PDB entry 7QL6 | electron microscopy, 3.23 A resolution | chains C and D of the 5 polymer chains in the assembly

Chain C:
Protein: Acetylcholine receptor subunit delta
From: Tetronarce californica
Reference sequence: P02718 (ACHD_TETCF); residues 1-501 here correspond to UniProt positions 22-522 (UniProt number = residue number + 21)
Sequence (501 residues; row label = number of the first residue in the row):
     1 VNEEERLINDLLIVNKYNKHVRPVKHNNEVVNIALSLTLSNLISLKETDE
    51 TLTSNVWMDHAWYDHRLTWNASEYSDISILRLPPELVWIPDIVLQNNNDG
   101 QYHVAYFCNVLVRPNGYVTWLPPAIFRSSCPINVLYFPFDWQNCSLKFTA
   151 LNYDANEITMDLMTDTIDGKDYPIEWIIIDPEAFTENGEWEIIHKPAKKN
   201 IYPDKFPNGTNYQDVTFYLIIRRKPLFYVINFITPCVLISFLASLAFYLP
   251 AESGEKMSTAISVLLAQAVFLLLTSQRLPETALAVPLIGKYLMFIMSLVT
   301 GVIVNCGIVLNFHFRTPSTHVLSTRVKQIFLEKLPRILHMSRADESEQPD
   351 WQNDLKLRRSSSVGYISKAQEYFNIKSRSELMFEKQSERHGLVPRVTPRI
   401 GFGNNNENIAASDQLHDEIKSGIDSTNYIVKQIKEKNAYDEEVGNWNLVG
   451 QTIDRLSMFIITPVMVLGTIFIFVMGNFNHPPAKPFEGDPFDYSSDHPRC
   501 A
Not modelled in the structure: 342-414, 501
Cystine bridges: Cys130-Cys144
Covalent attachments: N-acetylglucosamine (NAG) linked to Asn70, Asn143, Asn208
Small-molecule neighbours: carbamyl-choline (CCE; 2-[(aminocarbonyl)oxy]-N,N,N-trimethylethanaminium): Trp57, Leu111, Leu121
Curated features (UniProtKB/Swiss-Prot):
  - modified residue: Tyr372 (Phosphotyrosine)
  - glycosylation (N-linked (GlcNAc...) asparagine): Asn70, Asn143, Asn208
From the paper describing this entry:
  - post-translational modification sites: Asn70, Asn143, Asn208

Chain D:
Protein: Acetylcholine receptor subunit alpha
From: Tetronarce californica
Reference sequence: P02710 (ACHA_TETCF); residues 1-437 here correspond to UniProt positions 25-461 (UniProt number = residue number + 24)
Sequence (437 residues; numbered 1 to 437; the number before each row is that of its first residue):
     1 SEHETRLVANLLENYNKVIRPVEHHTHFVDITVGLQLIQLISVDEVNQIV
    51 ETNVRLRQQWIDVRLRWNPADYGGIKKIRLPSDDVWLPDLVLYNNADGDF
   101 AIVHMTKLLLDYTGKIMWTPPAIFKSYCEIIVTHFPFDQQNCTMKLGIWT
   151 YDGTKVSISPESDRPDLSTFMESGEWVMKDYRGWKHWVYYTCCPDTPYLD
   201 ITYHFIMQRIPLYFVVNVIIPCLLFSFLTGLVFYLPTDSGEKMTLSISVL
   251 LSLTVFLLVIVELIPSTSSAVPLIGKYMLFTMIFVISSIIITVVVINTHH
   301 RSPSTHTMPQWVRKIFIDTIPNVMFFSTMKRASKEKQENKIFADDIDISD
   351 ISGKQVTGEVIFQTPLIKNPDVKSAIEGVKYIAEHMKSDEESSNAAEEWK
   401 YVAMVIDHILLCVFMLICIIGTVSVFAGRLIELSQEG
Not modelled in the structure: 323-375, 422-437
Cystine bridges: Cys128-Cys142, Cys192-Cys193
Covalent attachments: glycan linked to Asn141
Small-molecule neighbours: carbamyl-choline (CCE; 2-[(aminocarbonyl)oxy]-N,N,N-trimethylethanaminium): Tyr93, Trp149, Thr150, Tyr190, Cys192, Cys193, Tyr198
Curated features (UniProtKB/Swiss-Prot):
  - glycosylation: Asn141 (N-linked (GlcNAc...) asparagine)
From the paper describing this entry:
  - binding site for carbamyl-choline: Tyr93
  - post-translational modification sites: Asn141
  - specificity-determining residues: Pro197 (proposed by the authors, not directly observed)

Interface between chain C and chain D:
Contacting residue pairs (105):
  Val1(C) - Glu23(D)
  Asn2(C) - Ile19(D)
  Asn2(C) - Arg20(D)
  Asn2(C) - Val22(D)
  Asn2(C) - Glu23(D)  hydrogen bond (backbone-backbone)
  Asn2(C) - His25(D)
  Glu4(C) - Ile19(D)
  Glu4(C) - Arg20(D)  salt bridge
  Glu4(C) - His25(D)
  Glu5(C) - Ile19(D)
  Ile8(C) - Val18(D)  hydrophobic
  Ile8(C) - Ile19(D)  hydrophobic
  Asn41(C) - Tyr127(D)
  Ile43(C) - Ala96(D)
  Asn55(C) - Tyr93(D)  hydrogen bond (side chain-backbone)
  Asn55(C) - Asn95(D)
  Asn55(C) - Phe100(D)
  Trp57(C) - Trp149(D)
  Trp57(C) - Tyr190(D)  hydrophobic
  Ser75(C) - His25(D)  hydrogen bond (backbone-side chain)
  Asp76(C) - His25(D)
  Ile77(C) - His25(D)
  Arg81(C) - Thr150(D)  hydrogen bond (side chain-backbone)
  Arg81(C) - Tyr151(D)
  Arg81(C) - Asp152(D)  salt bridge
  Arg81(C) - Lys155(D)
  Pro83(C) - Val18(D)
  Leu86(C) - Val18(D)  hydrophobic
  Ala105(C) - Phe100(D)  hydrophobic
  Tyr106(C) - Asp89(D)
  Tyr106(C) - Val91(D)  hydrophobic
  Tyr106(C) - Ala101(D)  hydrophobic
  Cys108(C) - Trp149(D)
  Asn109(C) - Thr150(D)
  Asn109(C) - Tyr151(D)
  Leu121(C) - Trp149(D)  hydrogen bond (backbone-side chain)
  Pro123(C) - Phe100(D)  hydrophobic
  Pro123(C) - Trp149(D)
  Ile125(C) - Asn95(D)
  Ile125(C) - Phe100(D)  hydrophobic
  Arg127(C) - Asp97(D)  salt bridge
  Ile178(C) - Thr191(D)
  Asp180(C) - Tyr190(D)
  Asp180(C) - Thr191(D)  hydrogen bond (side chain-backbone)
  Glu182(C) - Lys145(D)
  Glu182(C) - Tyr189(D)
  Glu182(C) - Tyr190(D)
  Ala183(C) - Tyr190(D)  hydrophobic
  Asn187(C) - Tyr127(D)
  Gly188(C) - Thr267(D)
  Gly188(C) - Ser268(D)  hydrogen bond (backbone-backbone)
  Gly188(C) - Ser269(D)
  Glu189(C) - Ser266(D)  hydrogen bond
  Lys224(C) - Ser268(D)  hydrogen bond (backbone-side chain)
  Leu226(C) - Ser268(D)
  Leu226(C) - Val271(D)  hydrophobic
  Phe227(C) - Val261(D)  hydrophobic
  Phe227(C) - Ile264(D)  hydrophobic
  Phe227(C) - Pro265(D)
  Phe227(C) - Ser266(D)
  Phe227(C) - Thr267(D)
  Phe227(C) - Ser268(D)  hydrogen bond (backbone-side chain)
  Tyr228(C) - Ser266(D)  hydrogen bond
  Asn231(C) - Val261(D)
  Phe232(C) - Val261(D)  hydrophobic
  Thr234(C) - Leu279(D)
  Pro235(C) - Met282(D)  hydrophobic
  Leu238(C) - Ile283(D)  hydrophobic
  Ile239(C) - Thr254(D)
  Leu242(C) - Ile247(D)  hydrophobic
  Leu242(C) - Leu250(D)  hydrophobic
  Leu242(C) - Ile286(D)  hydrophobic
  Leu242(C) - Ile289(D)  hydrophobic
  Leu245(C) - Ile290(D)  hydrophobic
  Tyr248(C) - Val293(D)  hydrophobic
  Tyr248(C) - Val294(D)  hydrophobic
  Tyr248(C) - Asn297(D)  hydrogen bond
  Tyr248(C) - Arg301(D)
  Leu249(C) - Val293(D)  hydrophobic
  Leu249(C) - Ile296(D)  hydrophobic
  Pro250(C) - Ile296(D)
  Pro250(C) - Asn297(D)
  Pro250(C) - His300(D)
  Glu252(C) - His300(D)
  Ser253(C) - His300(D)
  Glu255(C) - Gly240(D)
  Glu255(C) - Met243(D)  hydrogen bond (side chain-backbone)
  Thr259(C) - Met243(D)
  Ser262(C) - Ile247(D)
  Ala266(C) - Leu251(D)  hydrophobic
  Leu273(C) - Leu258(D)  hydrophobic
  Leu273(C) - Glu262(D)
  Arg277(C) - Glu262(D)  salt bridge
  Ser341(C) - Thr305(D)
  Ser341(C) - His306(D)
  Ile423(C) - Glu377(D)
  Asn427(C) - Glu377(D)  hydrogen bond
  Val430(C) - Val379(D)
  Val430(C) - Tyr381(D)  hydrophobic
  Ile433(C) - Tyr381(D)  hydrophobic
  Ile433(C) - Ile382(D)  hydrophobic
  Lys434(C) - Tyr381(D)
  Asn437(C) - Tyr381(D)  hydrogen bond
  Asn437(C) - His385(D)  hydrogen bond
  Leu448(C) - Thr305(D)
Also at the interface, not in a pair above, chain C (75 interface residues in all): Ser40, Leu82, Leu111, Pro122, Ala124, Thr185, Glu186, Pro225, Ile230, Val269, Phe270, Asp424, Thr426, Gln451
Also at the interface, not in a pair above, chain D (64 interface residues in all): Gln48, Cys192, Tyr198, Glu241, Lys242
The authors on this interface:
  - residue pairs: Asp180(C)-Thr191(D)

Summary:
75 residues of chain C and 64 residues of chain D are in contact; the contacts include 16 hydrogen bonds and 4
salt bridges. Polar contacts include Glu4(C)-Arg20(D), Arg81(C)-Asp152(D) and Arg127(C)-Asp97(D). The authors
report a contact between Asp180(C) and Thr191(D). From the paper: a binding site for carbamyl-choline at
Tyr93(D); the specificity determinant Pro197(D).
Here chain C is Acetylcholine receptor subunit delta and chain D is Acetylcholine receptor subunit alpha, both
from Tetronarce californica. Entry 7QL6 (Torpedo muscle-type nicotinic acetylcholine receptor -
carbamylcholine-bound conformation) was determined by electron microscopy (same publication as 7QKO and 7QL5).
